PDB entry 8G6E | electron microscopy, 2.18 A resolution | chains S and T of the 28 polymer chains in the assembly

Chain S:
Name: Proteasome subunit alpha type
Source organism: Plasmodium falciparum NF54
Reference sequence: A0A2I0BP34 (A0A2I0BP34_PLAFO); residues 1-256 here = UniProt positions 1-256
Amino-acid sequence (256 residues; each row starts with the number of its first residue):
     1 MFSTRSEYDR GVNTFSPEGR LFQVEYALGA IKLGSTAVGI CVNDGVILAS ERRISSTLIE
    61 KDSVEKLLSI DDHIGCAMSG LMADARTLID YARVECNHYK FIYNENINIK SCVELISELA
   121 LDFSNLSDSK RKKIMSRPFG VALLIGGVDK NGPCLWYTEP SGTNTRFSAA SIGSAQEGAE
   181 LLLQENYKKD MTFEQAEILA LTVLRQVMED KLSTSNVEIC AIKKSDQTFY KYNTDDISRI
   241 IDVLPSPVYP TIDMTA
Unresolved in the structure: 1-7, 249-256

Chain T:
Name: Proteasome subunit alpha type-1
Source organism: Plasmodium falciparum NF54
Reference sequence: W7K5W7 (W7K5W7_PLAFO); numbering as in UniProt (aligned over 1-253)
Amino-acid sequence (253 residues; row label = number of the first residue in the row):
     1 MYRNLYDTDN IIYSPEGRLY QVEYASEAIK QGTCAVAIKS KDYVVVSGLK KCISKLSFPQ
    61 EKIFKIDDYI GISMSGITSD AKVLTKFMQN ECLSHKFLYN ENINIESLVR SVADKYQKNT
   121 QKSSKRAFGV GLMIAAYHNE PCIFETRPNG SYFEYDALSF GARSHASKTY LEKNLHLFEE
   181 CSLEELILHC LKALKCSLSS ESELTISNTA LAVVGKNHPW QEISSLQLEE YLSKVKMDAE
   241 QEQVEENVQN EAN
Unresolved in the structure: 1-2, 242-253

How chain S and chain T interact:
Residue-residue contacts - 52 pairs, chain S then chain T:
  N13(S) with S124(T); R126(T)
  T14(S) with T8(T); Q21(T)
  F15(S) with Q21(T), hydrogen bond (backbone-side chain); Y24(T), hydrophobic; A25(T), hydrophobic; I77(T), hydrophobic; R126(T); A127(T); G129(T)
  S16(S) with Y24(T)
  P17(S) with Y24(T), hydrophobic; E27(T)
  G19(S) with Y24(T); A28(T)
  L21(S) with R126(T)
  E114(S) with K82(T), salt bridge
  E118(S) with K86(T), salt bridge
  L121(S) with S79(T)
  S124(S) with R126(T), hydrogen bond
  N125(S) with S124(T), hydrogen bond (side chain-backbone); K125(T), hydrogen bond (backbone-side chain)
  L126(S) with D80(T); N119(T); R126(T); F128(T), hydrophobic
  S127(S) with V83(T); K115(T)
  K130(S) with K86(T)
  S161(S) with S79(T)
  T163(S) with Q60(T)
  N164(S) with Q60(T), hydrogen bond (backbone-side chain); K82(T)
  T165(S) with I53(T); S57(T); F58(T); Q60(T), hydrogen bond
  R166(S) with S57(T); F58(T), hydrogen bond (backbone-backbone)
  F167(S) with S54(T); L56(T); S57(T); F58(T)
  S168(S) with L56(T), hydrogen bond (backbone-backbone); F58(T)
  A169(S) with L56(T)
  E180(S) with L56(T)
  L183(S) with L56(T), hydrophobic
  Q184(S) with K55(T); L56(T)
  Y187(S) with L56(T), hydrophobic
Also at the interface, not in a pair above, chain S (29 interface residues in all): E18, G162
Also at the interface, not in a pair above, chain T (29 interface residues in all): Q31, T78

Overview:
The chain S/chain T interface involves 29 residues from each chain; the contacts include 8 hydrogen bonds and
2 salt bridges. Among the polar pairs are E114(S)-K82(T), E118(S)-K86(T) and F15(S)-Q21(T).
Here chain S is Proteasome subunit alpha type and chain T is Proteasome subunit alpha type-1, both from
Plasmodium falciparum NF54. Entry 8G6E (Structure of the Plasmodium falciparum 20S proteasome complexed with
inhibitor TDI-8304) was determined by electron microscopy, deposited together with 8G6F.
